4WCM - chain A; structure by X-ray diffraction, 1.75 A resolution.

Chain A:
Name: Conserved hypothetical secreted protein
From: Helicobacter pylori
Reference sequence: B5ZAD9 (B5ZAD9_HELPG); numbering as in UniProt (aligned over 23-438)
Chain sequence (439 residues; each row starts with the number of its first residue; numbering starts at 0):
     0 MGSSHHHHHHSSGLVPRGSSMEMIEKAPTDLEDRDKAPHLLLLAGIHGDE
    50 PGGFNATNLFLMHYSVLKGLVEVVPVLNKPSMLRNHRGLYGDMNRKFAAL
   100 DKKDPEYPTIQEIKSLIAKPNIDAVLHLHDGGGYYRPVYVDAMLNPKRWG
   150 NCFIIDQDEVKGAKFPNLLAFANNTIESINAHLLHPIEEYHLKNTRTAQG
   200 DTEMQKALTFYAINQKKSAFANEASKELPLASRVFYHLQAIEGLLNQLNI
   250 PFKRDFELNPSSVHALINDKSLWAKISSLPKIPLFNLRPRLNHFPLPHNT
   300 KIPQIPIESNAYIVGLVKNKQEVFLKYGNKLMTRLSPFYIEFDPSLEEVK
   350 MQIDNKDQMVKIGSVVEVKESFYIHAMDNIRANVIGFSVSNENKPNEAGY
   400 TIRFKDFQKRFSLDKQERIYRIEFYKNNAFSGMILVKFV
Unresolved in the structure: 0-19, 389-392
Construct notes: initiating methionine (0); expression tag (1-22); engineered mutation His46 (Gln in B5ZAD9)
Metal / ion sites: Zn2+ site 1: His46, Glu49, His128 (together with phosphate ion); Zn2+ site 2: His62, Asp254; Zn2+ site 3 near His181 (its only coordinating residue here); Zn2+ site 4 near Met358 (its only coordinating residue here)
Ligand contacts: 2,6-diaminopimelic acid (API): His46, Arg86, Asn93, Arg94, His126, His128, Trp148, Ile153, Asp155, Met203, Ala206, Leu207, Thr208, Ala220, Glu222
What the authors report for this chain:
  - Zn2+ coordination: His46, Glu49, His128
  - binding site for phosphate ion: Arg86, Glu222
  - conformationally variable residues (side-chain flip): Arg86, Glu222
  - catalytic residues: Arg86 (proposed by the authors, not directly observed)

Summary:
Ligands of chain A: 2,6-diaminopimelic acid. The Zn2+ site 1 is built by His46, Glu49 and His128. His62 and
Asp254 form the Zn2+ site 2. From the paper: the catalytic residue Arg86; a binding site for phosphate ion at
Arg86 and Glu222.
Chain A is Conserved hypothetical secreted protein (Helicobacter pylori); the structure, Crystal Structure of
Cell Shape Determinant protein Csd4 Gln46His variant from Helicobacter pylori, was determined by X-ray
diffraction (same publication as 4WCK, 4WCL and 4WCN).
